Entry 9DN2 (electron microscopy, 3.24 A resolution); this record covers chains A and B of the 9 polymer chains in the assembly.

# Chain A (and B)
Molecule: Hemagglutinin
From: Influenza A virus
Notes: chain B of this document is another copy of the same molecule, construct and numbering; everything in this record applies to it too
UniProtKB: A0A2P1ADT1 (A0A2P1ADT1_9INFA); residues -15 to 506 here correspond to UniProt positions 1-522 (UniProt number = residue number + 16)
Amino-acid sequence (573 residues; row label = number of the first residue in the row; numbers below 1 keep their minus sign (Met-15 is residue -15)):
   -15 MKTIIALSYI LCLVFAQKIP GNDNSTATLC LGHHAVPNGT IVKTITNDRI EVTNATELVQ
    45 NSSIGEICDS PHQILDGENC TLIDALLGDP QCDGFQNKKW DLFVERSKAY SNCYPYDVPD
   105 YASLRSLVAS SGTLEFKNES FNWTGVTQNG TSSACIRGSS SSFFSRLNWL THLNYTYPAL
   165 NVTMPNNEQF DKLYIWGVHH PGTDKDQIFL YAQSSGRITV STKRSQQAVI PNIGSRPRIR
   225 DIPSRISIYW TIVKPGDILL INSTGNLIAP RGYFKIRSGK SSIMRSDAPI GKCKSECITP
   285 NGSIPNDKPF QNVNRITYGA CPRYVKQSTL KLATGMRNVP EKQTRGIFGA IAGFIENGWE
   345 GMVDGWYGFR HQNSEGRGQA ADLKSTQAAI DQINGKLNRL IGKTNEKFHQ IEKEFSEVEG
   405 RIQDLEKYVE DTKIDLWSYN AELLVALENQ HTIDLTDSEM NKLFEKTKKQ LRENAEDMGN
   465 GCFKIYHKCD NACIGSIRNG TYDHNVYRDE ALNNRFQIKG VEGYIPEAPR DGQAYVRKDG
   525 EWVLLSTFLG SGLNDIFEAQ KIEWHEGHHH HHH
Not modelled in the structure: -15 to 0, 502-557
Differences from the reference sequence: conflict Gly142 (Arg158 in A0A2P1ADT1), Ser144 (Lys160 in A0A2P1ADT1), Gln311 (His327 in A0A2P1ADT1); expression tag (507-557)
Disulfides: Cys14-Cys466, Cys52-Cys277, Cys64-Cys76, Cys97-Cys139, Cys281-Cys305, Cys473-Cys477
Glycans and other covalent adducts: N-acetylglucosamine (NAG) linked to Asn8, Asn38, Asn63, Asn126, Asn133, Asn158, Asn246, Asn285, Asn483; glycan linked to Asn165

# Chain A / chain B interface
Contacting residue pairs (48; chain A residue first):
  Ile29(A) - Lys380(B)
  Asn31(A) - Gln376(B)
  Asp32(A) - Arg383(B)  salt bridge
  Asp101(A) - Gln210(B)  hydrogen bond
  Asn216(A) - Ala212(B)
  Ser219(A) - Leu244(B)
  Arg220(A) - Ser205(B)
  Arg220(A) - Gln210(B)
  Pro221(A) - Ser205(B)
  Pro221(A) - Thr206(B)
  Pro221(A) - Lys207(B)
  Pro221(A) - Ile242(B)  hydrophobic
  Pro221(A) - Leu244(B)
  Arg229(A) - Lys207(B)  hydrogen bond (side chain-backbone)
  Ser400(A) - Lys238(B)
  Glu401(A) - Arg208(B)  salt bridge
  Glu401(A) - Lys238(B)  salt bridge
  Val402(A) - Leu111(B)  hydrophobic
  Val402(A) - Ile236(B)  hydrophobic
  Gly404(A) - Ser107(B)
  Arg405(A) - Asp104(B)
  Arg405(A) - Ala106(B)
  Arg405(A) - Ser107(B)
  Arg405(A) - Glu403(B)  salt bridge
  Arg405(A) - Glu410(B)  salt bridge
  Asp408(A) - Ser110(B)  hydrogen bond
  Asp408(A) - His393(B)  salt bridge
  Leu409(A) - Ile406(B)  hydrophobic
  Leu409(A) - Leu409(B)  hydrophobic
  Tyr412(A) - Ile395(B)  hydrophobic
  Tyr412(A) - Lys397(B)
  Tyr412(A) - Lys417(B)  hydrogen bond
  Thr416(A) - Lys417(B)
  Asp419(A) - Arg307(B)  salt bridge
  Leu420(A) - Leu420(B)  hydrophobic
  Leu420(A) - Trp421(B)
  Tyr423(A) - Asn424(B)
  Tyr423(A) - Leu428(B)
  Glu460(A) - Arg456(B)  salt bridge
  Glu460(A) - Glu457(B)
  Glu460(A) - Arg492(B)  salt bridge
  Asp461(A) - Lys453(B)  salt bridge
  Asp461(A) - Arg456(B)
  Met462(A) - Arg456(B)  hydrogen bond
  Tyr470(A) - Arg456(B)
  Arg499(A) - Arg492(B)
  Phe500(A) - Glu457(B)
  Phe500(A) - Phe500(B)  hydrophobic
Other interface residues (no listed pair), chain A (35 interface residues in all): Thr30, Arg222, Val413, Asn424, Leu427, Gln434, Lys452, Gly463
Other interface residues (no listed pair), chain B (42 interface residues in all): Gly379, Gln394, Val413, Leu431, His435, Leu439

# In short
35 residues of chain A and 42 residues of chain B are in contact, with 5 hydrogen bonds and 10 salt bridges.
Polar contacts include Asp32(A)-Arg383(B), Glu401(A)-Arg208(B) and Glu401(A)-Lys238(B). Covalently linked
N-acetylglucosamine: at Asn8(A), Asn38(A), Asn63(A), Asn126(A), Asn133(A) and Asn158(A) and 3 more.
Both chains are Hemagglutinin (Influenza A virus). Entry 9DN2 (TJ5-1 Fab in complex with NG2 COBRA
hemagglutinin) was determined by electron microscopy, deposited together with 9DO2, 9B7G, 9B7H and 9B7I.
